Entry 8OQN (X-ray diffraction, 2.20 A resolution); this record covers chains B and D of the 4 polymer chains in the assembly.

# Chain B
Protein: 3-hydroxyacyl-CoA dehydrogenase
Organism: Mycobacterium tuberculosis H37Rv
Notes: EC 1.1.1.35
Reference sequence: O53872 (O53872_MYCTU); residue numbers follow UniProt; this construct covers 1-720
Sequence (736 residues; each row starts with the number of its first residue; numbers below 1 keep their minus sign (Met-15 is residue -15)):
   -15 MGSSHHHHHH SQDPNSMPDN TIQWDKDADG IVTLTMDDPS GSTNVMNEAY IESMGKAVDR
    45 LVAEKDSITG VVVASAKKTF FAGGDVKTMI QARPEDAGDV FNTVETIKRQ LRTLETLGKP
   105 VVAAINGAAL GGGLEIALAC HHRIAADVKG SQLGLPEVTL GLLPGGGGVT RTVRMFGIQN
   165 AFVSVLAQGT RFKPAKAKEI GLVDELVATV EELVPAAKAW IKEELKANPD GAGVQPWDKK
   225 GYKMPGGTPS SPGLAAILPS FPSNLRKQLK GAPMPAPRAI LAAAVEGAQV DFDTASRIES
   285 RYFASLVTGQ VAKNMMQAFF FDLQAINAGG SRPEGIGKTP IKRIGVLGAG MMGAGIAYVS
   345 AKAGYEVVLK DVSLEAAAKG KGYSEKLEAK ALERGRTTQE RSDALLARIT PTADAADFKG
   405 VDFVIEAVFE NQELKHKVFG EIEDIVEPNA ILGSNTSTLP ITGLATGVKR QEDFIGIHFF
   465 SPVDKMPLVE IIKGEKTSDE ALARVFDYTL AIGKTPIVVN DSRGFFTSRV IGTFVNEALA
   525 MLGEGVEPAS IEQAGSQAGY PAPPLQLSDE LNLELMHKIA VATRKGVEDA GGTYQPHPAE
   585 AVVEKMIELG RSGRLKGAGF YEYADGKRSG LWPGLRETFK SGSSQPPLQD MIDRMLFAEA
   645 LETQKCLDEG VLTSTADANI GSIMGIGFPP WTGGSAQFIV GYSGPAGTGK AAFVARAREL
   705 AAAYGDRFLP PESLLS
Disordered / not traced: -15, -7 to -1
Construct notes: initiating methionine (-15); expression tag (-14 to 0)
Ligand contacts:
  - 1-benzyl-1H-pyrazole-4-carboxylic acid (W3U), molecule 1: Met30, Gly68, Thr72, Met73, Val84, Thr87, Val88, Ile91, Gly116, Glu119, Glu141, Leu147, Pro148, Gly149, Gly150, Phe287
  - 1-benzyl-1H-pyrazole-4-carboxylic acid (W3U), molecule 2: Phe160, Asn164, Ser168, Val169, Lys180, Glu183, Ile184
  - 1-benzyl-1H-pyrazole-4-carboxylic acid (W3U), molecule 3: Gln163, Phe166, Val167, Ile241, Ser244, Phe245, Asn248, Leu249, Gln252
  - 1-benzyl-1H-pyrazole-4-carboxylic acid (W3U), molecule 4: Phe166, Val167, Ala171, Gln172, Asn248, Leu249, Gln252, Leu253, Met258
  - 1-benzyl-1H-pyrazole-4-carboxylic acid (W3U), molecule 5: Ala256, Pro257, Met258, Pro259, Arg262, Ser289, Gly293, Gln294, Val295
  - 1-benzyl-1H-pyrazole-4-carboxylic acid (W3U), molecule 6: Ser512, Ile515, Gly516, Asn520, Leu555, Met560, Ile563

# Chain D
Protein: Putative acyltransferase Rv0859
Organism: Mycobacterium tuberculosis H37Rv
Notes: EC 2.3.1.-
Reference sequence: O53871 (Y0859_MYCTU); numbering as in UniProt (aligned over 1-403)
Sequence (403 residues; numbered 1 to 403; the number before each row is that of its first residue):
     1 MSEEAFIYEA IRTPRGKQKN GSLHEVKPLS LVVGLIDELR KRHPDLDENL ISDVILGCVS
    61 PVGDQGGDIA RAAVLASGMP VTSGGVQLNR FCASGLEAVN TAAQKVRSGW DDLVLAGGVE
   121 SMSRVPMGSD GGAMGLDPAT NYDVMFVPQS IGADLIATIE GFSREDVDAY ALRSQQKAAE
   181 AWSGGYFAKS VVPVRDQNGL LILDHDEHMR PDTTKEGLAK LKPAFEGLAA LGGFDDVALQ
   241 KYHWVEKINH VHTGGNSSGI VDGAALVMIG SAAAGKLQGL TPRARIVATA TSGADPVIML
   301 TGPTPATRKV LDRAGLTVDD IDLFELNEAF ASVVLKFQKD LNIPDEKLNV NGGAIAMGHP
   361 LGATGAMILG TMVDELERRN ARRALITLCI GGGMGVATII ERV
Disordered / not traced: 1

# How chain B and chain D interact
Pairs across the interface (22; chain B residue first):
  Ala81(B) with Asn198(D)
  Gly82(B) with Leu200(D)
  Phe85(B) with Leu200(D), hydrophobic
  Glu270(B) with Lys27(D)
  Gln273(B) with Lys27(D), hydrogen bond; Asp64(D), hydrogen bond; Arg124(D)
  Val274(B) with His24(D); Arg124(D)
  Asp275(B) with His24(D), salt bridge
  Thr278(B) with His24(D); Glu25(D)
  Arg281(B) with Glu25(D), salt bridge
  Ile282(B) with Glu25(D)
  Arg285(B) with Glu25(D), salt bridge; Asp196(D), salt bridge; Gln197(D); Asn198(D), hydrogen bond (backbone-side chain)
  Tyr286(B) with Gln197(D)
  Ala288(B) with Asn198(D)
  Ser289(B) with Gln197(D), hydrogen bond; Asn198(D), hydrogen bond (backbone-side chain)
Also at the interface, not in a pair above, chain D (10 interface residues in all): Ile202

# Overview
Chain B and chain D form an interface of 14 and 10 residues respectively, with 5 hydrogen bonds and 4 salt
bridges. Polar contacts include Asp275(B)-His24(D), Arg281(B)-Glu25(D) and Arg285(B)-Glu25(D). Chain B binds 6
copies of 1-benzyl-1H-pyrazole-4-carboxylic acid.
Here chain B is 3-hydroxyacyl-CoA dehydrogenase and chain D is Putative acyltransferase Rv0859, both from
Mycobacterium tuberculosis H37Rv. Entry 8OQN (Structure of Mycobacterium tuberculosis beta-oxidation
trifunctional enzyme in complex with Fragment-M-53) was determined by X-ray diffraction together with 8OPU,
8OPV, 8OPW, 8OPX, 8OPY, 8OQL and 10 further entries from the same study.
